Entry 8Z5E (X-ray diffraction, 2.20 A resolution); this record covers chains A and C of the 3 polymer chains in the assembly.

== Chain A ==
Protein: 3-oxoacyl-[acyl-carrier-protein] synthase 2
Organism: Helicobacter pylori
Notes: EC 2.3.1.179
UniProtKB: A0A438WLJ1 (A0A438WLJ1_HELPX); residues 1-412 here = UniProt positions 1-412
Sequence (413 residues; each row starts with the number of its first residue; numbering starts at 0):
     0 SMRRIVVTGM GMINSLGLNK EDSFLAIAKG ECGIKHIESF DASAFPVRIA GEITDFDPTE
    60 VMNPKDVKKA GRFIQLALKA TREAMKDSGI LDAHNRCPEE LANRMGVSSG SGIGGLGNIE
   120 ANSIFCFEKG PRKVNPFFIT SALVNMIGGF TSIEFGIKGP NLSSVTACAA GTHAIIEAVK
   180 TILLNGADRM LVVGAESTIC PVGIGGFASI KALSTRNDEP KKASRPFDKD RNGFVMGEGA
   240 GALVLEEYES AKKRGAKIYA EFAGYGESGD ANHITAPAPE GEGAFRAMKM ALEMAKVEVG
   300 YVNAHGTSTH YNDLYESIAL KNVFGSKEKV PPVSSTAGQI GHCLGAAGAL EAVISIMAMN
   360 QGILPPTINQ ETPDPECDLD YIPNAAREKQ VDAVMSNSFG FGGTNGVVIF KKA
Not modelled in the structure: 0
Construct notes: expression tag (0); engineered mutation Ala336 (Lys in A0A438WLJ1)
Covalent attachments: octanoic acid (caprylic acid) (OCA) linked to Cys167
Small-molecule neighbours:
  - octanoic acid (caprylic acid) (OCA): Gly111, Ile112, Ala166, Phe206, Leu343, Phe398, Gly399, Phe400
  - PN7 (N~3~-[(2S)-2-hydroxy-3,3-dimethyl-4-(phosphonooxy)butanoyl]-N-(2-sulfanylethyl)-beta-alaninamide): Ile209, Lys210, Ala211, His272, Thr274, Ala275, His304, Thr306, Thr308, Tyr310, Asn311, Phe398, Gly399, Phe400

== Chain C ==
Protein: Acyl carrier protein
Organism: Helicobacter pylori
UniProtKB: Q5EDC8 (Q5EDC8_HELPX); residue numbers follow UniProt; this construct covers 1-78
Sequence (86 residues; row label = number of the first residue in the row; numbers below 1 keep their minus sign (Gly-7 is residue -7)):
    -7 GTSSMGYLMA LFEDIQAVIA EQLNVDAAQV TPEAEFVKDL GADSLDVVEL IMALEEKFGI
    53 EIPDEQAEKI VNVGDVVKYI EDNKLA
Not modelled in the structure: -7 to -4, 76-78
Construct notes: expression tag (-7 to 0)
Covalent attachments: compound PN7 linked to Ser36

== Interface between chain A and chain C ==
Residue-residue contacts - 6 pairs, chain A then chain C:
  Ser208(A) with Val40(C)
  Lys210(A) with Val40(C); Asp56(C), salt bridge
  His272(A) with Asp35(C), salt bridge
  Ile273(A) with Leu37(C), hydrophobic
  Thr274(A) with Leu37(C)
Also at the interface, not in a pair above, chain A (8 interface residues in all): Pro45, Ile209, Thr214
Also at the interface, not in a pair above, chain C (5 interface residues in all): Met44

== In short ==
Chain A and chain C form an interface of 8 and 5 residues respectively, with 2 salt bridges. Among the polar
pairs are Lys210(A)-Asp56(C) and His272(A)-Asp35(C). Chain A binds compound PN7. Covalently linked octanoic
acid (caprylic acid): at Cys167(A).
Chain A is 3-oxoacyl-[acyl-carrier-protein] synthase 2 and chain C is Acyl carrier protein, both from
Helicobacter pylori; the structure, Crystal structure of beta-ketoacyl-ACP synthase FabF K336A in complex with
octanoyl-ACP from Helicobacter pylori, was determined by X-ray diffraction together with 8Z5D, 8Z5F and 8Z5C
from the same study.
